Entry 8BHY (electron microscopy, 5.33 A resolution (low resolution: residue-level contacts below are approximate; hydrogen-bond / salt-bridge calls are withheld)); this record covers chains B and e of the 20 polymer chains in the assembly.

== Chain B ==
Protein: X-ray repair cross-complementing protein 6
From: Homo sapiens
Notes: EC 3.6.4.-, 4.2.99.-
Reference sequence: P12956 (XRCC6_HUMAN); numbering as in UniProt (aligned over 1-609)
Chain sequence (609 residues; numbered 1 to 609; the number before each row is that of its first residue):
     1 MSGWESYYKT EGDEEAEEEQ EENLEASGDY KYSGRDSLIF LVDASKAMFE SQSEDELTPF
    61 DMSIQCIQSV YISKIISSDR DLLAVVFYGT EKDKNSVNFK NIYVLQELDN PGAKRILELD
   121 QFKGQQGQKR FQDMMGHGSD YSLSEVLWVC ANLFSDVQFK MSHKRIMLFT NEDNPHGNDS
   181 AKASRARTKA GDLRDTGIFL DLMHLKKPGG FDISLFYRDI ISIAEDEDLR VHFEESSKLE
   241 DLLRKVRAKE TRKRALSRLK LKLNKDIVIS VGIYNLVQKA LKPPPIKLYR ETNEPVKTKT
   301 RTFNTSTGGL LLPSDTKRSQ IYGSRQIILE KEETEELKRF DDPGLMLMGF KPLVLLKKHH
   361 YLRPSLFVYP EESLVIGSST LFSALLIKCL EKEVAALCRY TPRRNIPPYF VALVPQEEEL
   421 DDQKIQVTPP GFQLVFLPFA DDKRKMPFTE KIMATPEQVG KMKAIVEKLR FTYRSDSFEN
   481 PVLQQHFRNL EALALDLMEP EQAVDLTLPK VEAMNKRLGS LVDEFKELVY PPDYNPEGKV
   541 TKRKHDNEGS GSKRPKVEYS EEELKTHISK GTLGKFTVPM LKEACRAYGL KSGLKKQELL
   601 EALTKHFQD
Unresolved in the structure: 1-31, 539-609
Curated features (UniProtKB/Swiss-Prot):
  - region: Val578 to Glu583 (Interaction with BAX)
  - active site: Lys31 (Schiff-base intermediate with DNA)
  - modified residue: Ser2 (N-acetylserine), Ser6 (Phosphoserine), Ser27 (Phosphoserine), Lys31 (N6-acetyllysine), Ser51 (Phosphoserine), Ser306 (Phosphoserine), Lys317 (N6-acetyllysine), Lys331 (N6-acetyllysine), Lys338 (N6-acetyllysine), Thr455 (Phosphothreonine), Lys461 (N6-acetyllysine), Ser477 (Phosphoserine), Ser520 (Phosphoserine), Lys539 (N6-acetyllysine), Lys542 (N6-acetyllysine), Lys544 (N6-acetyllysine), Ser550 (Phosphoserine), Lys553 (N6-acetyllysine), Lys556 (N6-acetyllysine), Ser560 (Phosphoserine) and 1 more in UniProt
  - cross-link (Glycyl lysine isopeptide (Lys-Gly)): Lys287 (interchain with G-Cter in SUMO2), Lys317 (interchain with G-Cter in SUMO2), Lys556 (interchain with G-Cter in SUMO2)
  - mutagenesis: Lys31 (K31A: Diminishes the ability to form a Schiff base. Abolishes adduct formation; when associated with A-160 and A-164), Lys160 (K160A: Abolishes adduct formation; when associated with A-31 and A-160), Lys164 (K164A: Abolishes adduct formation; when associated with A-31 and A-164), Lys539 (K539Q: Complete loss of suppression of BAX-induced apoptosis; K539R: No effect on suppression of BAX-induced apoptosis), Lys542 (K542Q: Complete loss of suppression of BAX-induced apoptosis; K542R: No effect on suppression of BAX-induced apoptosis), Lys544 (K544R: No effect on suppression of BAX-induced apoptosis), Lys553 (K553Q: Partial loss of suppression of BAX-induced apoptosis; K553R: No effect on suppression of BAX-induced apoptosis), Lys556 (K556R: No effect on suppression of BAX-induced apoptosis), Lys570 (K570R: Loss of methylation; loss of anti-apoptotic activity; no effect on XRCC5 stabilization)
From the paper describing this entry:
  - mutagenesis - H163A, R165E, F471E, R517E: decreased co-localization with Protein PAXX

== Chain e ==
Molecule: 27-nt DNA strand
Sequence (27 nucleotides; each row starts with the number of its first residue):
    18 GCTAATAAAC TAAAAACTAT TATTATG

== Interface between chain B and chain e ==
Contacting residue pairs (12; chain B residue first):
  Tyr32(B) - DT35(e)
  Arg254(B) - DA33(e)
  Arg254(B) - DC34(e)
  Ala255(B) - DA33(e)
  Ala255(B) - DC34(e)
  Leu256(B) - DA33(e)
  Arg258(B) - DA33(e)
  Arg258(B) - DC34(e)
  Pro285(B) - DC27(e)
  Arg403(B) - DA31(e)
  Arg403(B) - DA32(e)
  Arg404(B) - DA32(e)

== Summary ==
8 residues of chain B face 6 of chain e across their interface. Curated annotation (UniProt) lists active-site
residue Lys31(B) and 9 mutagenesis sites on chain B. From the paper: H163A, R165E and F471E of chain B, among
others, reduce co-localization with Protein PAXX.
Chain B is X-ray repair cross-complementing protein 6 (Homo sapiens) and chain e is a 27-nt DNA strand; the
structure, DNA-PK Ku80 mediated dimer bound to PAXX and XLF, was determined by electron microscopy together
with 8ASC, 7ZYG, 8BH3, 8BHV and 7ZWA from the same study.
